PDB entry 3SV3 | X-ray diffraction, 2.10 A resolution | chains A and B of the 3 polymer chains in the assembly

Chain A:
Name: DNA polymerase I, thermostable
Organism: Thermus aquaticus
Notes: EC 2.7.7.7; fragment: Klenow Fragment
UniProt: P19821 (DPO1_THEAQ); residue numbers follow UniProt; this construct covers 293-832
Sequence (540 residues; numbered 293 to 832; the number before each row is that of its first residue):
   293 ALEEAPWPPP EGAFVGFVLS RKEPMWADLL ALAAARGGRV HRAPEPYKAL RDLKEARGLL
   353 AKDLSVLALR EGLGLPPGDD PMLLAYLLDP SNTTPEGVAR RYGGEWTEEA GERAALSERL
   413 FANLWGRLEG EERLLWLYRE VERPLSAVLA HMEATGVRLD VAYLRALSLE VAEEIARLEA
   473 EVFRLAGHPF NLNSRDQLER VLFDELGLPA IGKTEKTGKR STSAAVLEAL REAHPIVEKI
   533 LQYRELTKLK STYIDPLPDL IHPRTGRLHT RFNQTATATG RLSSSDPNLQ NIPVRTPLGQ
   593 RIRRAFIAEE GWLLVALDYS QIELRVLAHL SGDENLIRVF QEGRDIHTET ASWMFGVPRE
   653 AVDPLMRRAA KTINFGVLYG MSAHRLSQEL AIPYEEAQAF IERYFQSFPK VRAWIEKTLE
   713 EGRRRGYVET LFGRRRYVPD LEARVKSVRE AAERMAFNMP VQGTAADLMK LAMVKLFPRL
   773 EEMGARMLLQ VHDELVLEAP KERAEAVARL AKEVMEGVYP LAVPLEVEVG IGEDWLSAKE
Ion coordination: Mg2+ site 1: Asp610, Asp785 (together with 5SI); Mg2+ site 2: Asp610, Tyr611, Asp785 (together with 5SI)
Ligand contacts:
  - 5SI (2-{2-deoxy-5-O-[(R)-hydroxy{[(R)-hydroxy(phosphonooxy)phosphoryl]oxy}phosphoryl]-beta-D-erythro-pentofuranosyl}-6-methylisoquinoline-1(2H)-thione), molecule 1: Arg573, Asp610, Tyr611, Ser612, Gln613, Ile614, Glu615, His639, Arg659, Lys663, Thr664, Phe667, Tyr671, Asp785
  - 5SI, molecule 2: Arg801, Lys804, Glu805, Glu808, Glu818, Val819
What the authors report for this chain:
  - binding site for 5SI: Gln613, Glu615, His639, Arg659, Lys663, Asn750, Gln754
  - Mg2+ coordination: Asp610, Tyr611, Asp785
  - binding site for the 16-nt DNA strand: Phe667, Gly668

Chain B:
Molecule: 12-nt DNA strand
Sequence (12 nucleotides; numbered 101 to 112; the number before each row is that of its first residue):
   101 GACCACGGCG CC
Modified residues: DOC (2',3'-dideoxycytidine-5'-monophosphate) at position 112

How chain A and chain B interact:
Contacting residue pairs - 36 pairs, chain A then chain B:
  Arg487(A) - DG107(B)  hydrogen bond to the phosphate
  Arg487(A) - DG108(B)  salt bridge to the phosphate
  Thr506(A) - DG107(B)  hydrogen bond to the phosphate
  Thr506(A) - DG108(B)  phosphate contact
  Glu507(A) - DG107(B)  phosphate contact
  Lys508(A) - DC106(B)  phosphate contact
  Lys508(A) - DG107(B)  hydrogen bond to the phosphate
  Thr509(A) - DC106(B)  phosphate contact
  Thr509(A) - DG107(B)  hydrogen bond to the phosphate
  Ser513(A) - DG108(B)  hydrogen bond to the phosphate
  Thr514(A) - DG108(B)  hydrogen bond to the phosphate
  Ser515(A) - DG108(B)  phosphate contact
  Ser515(A) - DC109(B)  phosphate contact
  Ala516(A) - DC109(B)  hydrogen bond to the phosphate
  Arg536(A) - DG108(B)  hydrogen bond to the phosphate
  Arg536(A) - DC109(B)  salt bridge to the phosphate
  Lys540(A) - DG108(B)  base contact
  Lys540(A) - DC109(B)  hydrogen bond to the base
  Lys540(A) - DG110(B)  sugar contact
  Leu541(A) - DG110(B)  sugar contact
  Tyr545(A) - DG110(B)  hydrogen bond to the sugar
  Arg573(A) - DOC_112(B)  hydrogen bond to the base
  Gln582(A) - DC111(B)  sugar contact
  Asn583(A) - DG110(B)  hydrogen bond to the base
  Asn583(A) - DC111(B)  sugar contact
  Ile584(A) - DC111(B)  sugar contact
  Pro585(A) - DG110(B)  phosphate contact
  Pro585(A) - DC111(B)  phosphate contact
  Val586(A) - DC111(B)  hydrogen bond to the phosphate
  Val586(A) - DOC_112(B)  phosphate contact
  Arg587(A) - DG110(B)  salt bridge to the phosphate
  Arg587(A) - DC111(B)  salt bridge to the phosphate
  Arg660(A) - DOC_112(B)  salt bridge to the phosphate
  Val783(A) - DOC_112(B)  sugar contact
  His784(A) - DOC_112(B)  sugar contact
  Asp785(A) - DOC_112(B)  sugar contact
Interface residues without a listed pair, chain A (29 interface residues in all): Gly510, Lys511, Glu537, Asn580, Arg595

Overview:
Chain A and chain B form an interface of 29 and 7 residues respectively, with 13 hydrogen bonds and 5 salt
bridges. Polar contacts include Lys540(A)-DC109(B), Arg573(A)-DOC_112(B) and Asn583(A)-DG110(B). The paper
reports a binding site for 5SI at Gln613(A), Glu615(A) and His639(A) among others; a binding site for the
16-nt DNA strand at Phe667(A) and Gly668(A).
Here chain A is DNA polymerase I, thermostable (Thermus aquaticus) and chain B is a 12-nt DNA strand. Entry
3SV3 (Crystal structure of the large fragment of DNA polymerase I from Thermus Aquaticus in a closed ...) was
determined by X-ray diffraction together with 3SV4, 3SYZ, 3SZ2 and 3RTV from the same study.
